PDB entry 9KEP | X-ray diffraction, 2.89 A resolution | chains A and D of the 3 polymer chains in the assembly

# Chain A
Protein: NM57-scFv light chain
Organism: Homo sapiens
Notes: antibody fragment or engineered binder
Sequence (116 residues; row label = number of the first residue in the row):
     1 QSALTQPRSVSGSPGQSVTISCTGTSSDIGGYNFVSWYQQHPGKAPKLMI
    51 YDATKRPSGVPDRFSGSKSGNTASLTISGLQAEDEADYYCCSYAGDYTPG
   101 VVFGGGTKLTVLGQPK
Not modelled in the structure: 114-116
Cystine bridges: Cys22-Cys90

# Chain D
Protein: NM57-scFv heavy chain
Organism: Homo sapiens
Notes: antibody fragment or engineered binder
Sequence (127 residues; row label = number of the first residue in the row):
     1 QVQLVQSGAEVKKPGSSVKVSCKASGGTFNRYTVNWVRQAPGQGLEWMGG
    51 IIPIFGTANYAQRFQGRLTITADESTSTAYMELSSLRSDDTAVYFCAREN
   101 LDNSGTYYYFSGWFDPWGQGTLVTVSS
Not modelled in the structure: 1, 127
Cystine bridges: Cys22-Cys96

# Interface between chain A and chain D
Pairs across the interface (45):
  Gln1(A) - Glu46(D)  hydrogen bond
  Gln1(A) - Arg63(D)
  Asp28(A) - Tyr108(D)
  Tyr32(A) - Tyr107(D)
  Tyr32(A) - Tyr108(D)  hydrogen bond (side chain-backbone)
  Tyr32(A) - Ser111(D)  hydrogen bond
  Phe34(A) - Tyr107(D)  hydrophobic
  Phe34(A) - Ser111(D)
  Phe34(A) - Gly112(D)
  Phe34(A) - Trp113(D)  hydrophobic
  Ser36(A) - Gly112(D)  hydrogen bond (side chain-backbone)
  Tyr38(A) - Gly112(D)  hydrogen bond (side chain-backbone)
  Tyr38(A) - Phe114(D)  hydrogen bond (side chain-backbone)
  Tyr38(A) - Trp117(D)
  Gln40(A) - Gln39(D)  hydrogen bond
  Gln40(A) - Leu45(D)
  Ala45(A) - Phe95(D)  hydrophobic
  Ala45(A) - Gly118(D)
  Pro46(A) - Leu45(D)  hydrophobic
  Pro46(A) - Trp117(D)
  Leu48(A) - Trp113(D)
  Leu48(A) - Phe114(D)
  Leu48(A) - Asp115(D)
  Tyr51(A) - Trp113(D)
  Asp52(A) - Tyr107(D)  hydrogen bond
  Lys55(A) - Tyr107(D)
  Pro57(A) - Asp115(D)
  Tyr89(A) - Gln39(D)
  Tyr89(A) - Gln43(D)
  Tyr89(A) - Gly44(D)
  Tyr89(A) - Leu45(D)  hydrophobic
  Tyr93(A) - Tyr108(D)
  Tyr93(A) - Phe110(D)
  Pro99(A) - Trp47(D)
  Pro99(A) - Tyr60(D)
  Gly100(A) - Trp47(D)
  Gly100(A) - Phe110(D)
  Val101(A) - Trp47(D)  hydrophobic
  Val101(A) - Phe110(D)
  Val101(A) - Ser111(D)
  Val101(A) - Gly112(D)
  Phe103(A) - Val37(D)  hydrophobic
  Phe103(A) - Leu45(D)
  Phe103(A) - Trp47(D)
  Phe103(A) - Phe114(D)  hydrophobic
Interface residues without a listed pair, chain A (24 interface residues in all): Lys44, Cys91, Ser92, Gly105
Interface residues without a listed pair, chain D (23 interface residues in all): Ala61, Gln62, Thr106

# Overview
The interface between chain A and chain D involves 24 residues on one side and 23 on the other, with 8
hydrogen bonds. Among the polar pairs are Gln1(A)-Glu46(D), Tyr32(A)-Tyr108(D) and Tyr32(A)-Ser111(D).
Chain A is NM57-scFv light chain and chain D is NM57-scFv heavy chain, both from Homo sapiens; the structure,
RABV-G-PHD-FD/NM57-scFv, was determined by X-ray diffraction (same publication as 9KEF and 9KFB).
